8C8M - chains B and C of the 6 polymer chains in the assembly; structure by electron microscopy, 2.87 A resolution.

Chain B (and C):
Protein: Cell surface protein
Source organism: Nitrosopumilus maritimus SCM1
Notes: chain C of this document is another copy of the same molecule, construct and numbering; everything in this record applies to it too
UniProtKB: A9A4Y9 (A9A4Y9_NITMS); numbering as in UniProt (aligned over 1-1734)
Sequence (1734 residues; numbered 1 to 1734; the number before each row is that of its first residue):
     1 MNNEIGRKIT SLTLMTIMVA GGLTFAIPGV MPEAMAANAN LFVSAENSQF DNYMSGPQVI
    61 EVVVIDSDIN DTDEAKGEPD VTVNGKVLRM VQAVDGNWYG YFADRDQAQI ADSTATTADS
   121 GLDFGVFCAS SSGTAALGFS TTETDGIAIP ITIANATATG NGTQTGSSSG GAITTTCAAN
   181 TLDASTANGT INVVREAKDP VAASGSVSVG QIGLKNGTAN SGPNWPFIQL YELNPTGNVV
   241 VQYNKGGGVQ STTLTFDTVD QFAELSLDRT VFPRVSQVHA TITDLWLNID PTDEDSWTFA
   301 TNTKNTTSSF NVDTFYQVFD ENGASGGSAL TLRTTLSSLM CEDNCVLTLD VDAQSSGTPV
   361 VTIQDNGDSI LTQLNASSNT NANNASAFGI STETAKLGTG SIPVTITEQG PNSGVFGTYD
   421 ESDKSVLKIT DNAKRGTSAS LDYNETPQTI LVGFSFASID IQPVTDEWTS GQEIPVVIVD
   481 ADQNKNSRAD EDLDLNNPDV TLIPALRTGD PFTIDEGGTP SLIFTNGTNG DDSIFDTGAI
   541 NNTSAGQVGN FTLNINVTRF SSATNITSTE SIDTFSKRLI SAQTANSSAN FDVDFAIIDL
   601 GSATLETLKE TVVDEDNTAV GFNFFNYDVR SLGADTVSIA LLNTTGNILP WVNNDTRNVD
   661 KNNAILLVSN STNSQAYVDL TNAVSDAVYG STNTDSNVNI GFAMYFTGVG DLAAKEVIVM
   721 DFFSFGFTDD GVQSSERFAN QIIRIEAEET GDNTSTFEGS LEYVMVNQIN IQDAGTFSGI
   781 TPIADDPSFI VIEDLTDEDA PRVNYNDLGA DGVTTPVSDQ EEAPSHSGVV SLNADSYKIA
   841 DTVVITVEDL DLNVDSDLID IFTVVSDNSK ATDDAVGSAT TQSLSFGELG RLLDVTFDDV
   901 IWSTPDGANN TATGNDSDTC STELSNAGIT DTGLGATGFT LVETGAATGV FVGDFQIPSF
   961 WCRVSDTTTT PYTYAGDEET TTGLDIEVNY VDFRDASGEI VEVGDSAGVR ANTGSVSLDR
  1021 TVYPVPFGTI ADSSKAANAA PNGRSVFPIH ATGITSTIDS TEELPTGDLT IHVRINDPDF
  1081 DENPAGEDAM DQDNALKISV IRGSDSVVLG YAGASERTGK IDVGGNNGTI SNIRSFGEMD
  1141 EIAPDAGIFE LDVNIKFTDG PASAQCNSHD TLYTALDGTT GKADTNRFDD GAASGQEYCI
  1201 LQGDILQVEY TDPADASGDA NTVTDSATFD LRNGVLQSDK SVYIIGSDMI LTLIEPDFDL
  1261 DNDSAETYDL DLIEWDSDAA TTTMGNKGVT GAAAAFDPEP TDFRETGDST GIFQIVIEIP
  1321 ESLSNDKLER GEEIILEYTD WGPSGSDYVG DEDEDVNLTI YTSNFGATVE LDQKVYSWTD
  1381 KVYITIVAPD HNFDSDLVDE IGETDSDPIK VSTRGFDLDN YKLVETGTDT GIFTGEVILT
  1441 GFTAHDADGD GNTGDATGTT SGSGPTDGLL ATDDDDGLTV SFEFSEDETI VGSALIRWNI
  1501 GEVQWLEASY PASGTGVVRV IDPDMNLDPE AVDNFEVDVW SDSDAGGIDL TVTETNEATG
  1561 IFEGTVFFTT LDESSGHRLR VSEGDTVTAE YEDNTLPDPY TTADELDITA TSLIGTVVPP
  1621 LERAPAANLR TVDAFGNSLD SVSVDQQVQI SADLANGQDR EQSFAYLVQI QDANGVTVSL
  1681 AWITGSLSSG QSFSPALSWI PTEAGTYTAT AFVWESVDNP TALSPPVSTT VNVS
Unresolved in the structure: 1-36, 1617-1734
Disulfide bonds: Cys128-Cys177, Cys341-Cys345, Cys920-Cys962, Cys1166-Cys1199

How chain B and chain C interact:
Pairs across the interface (87; chain B residue first):
  Asp68(B) - Val94(C)
  Asp68(B) - Asp95(C)
  Glu74(B) - Thr72(C)  hydrogen bond
  Glu74(B) - Asp73(C)
  Lys76(B) - Thr72(C)  hydrogen bond
  Lys76(B) - Val94(C)
  Gly77(B) - Val94(C)
  Gly77(B) - Asp199(C)
  Asp80(B) - Glu196(C)
  Asn84(B) - Glu421(C)
  Gly85(B) - Glu321(C)
  Gly85(B) - Asn322(C)
  Lys86(B) - Asn322(C)
  Glu143(B) - Asn322(C)
  Asn234(B) - Ser422(C)
  Asn238(B) - Glu421(C)  hydrogen bond (backbone-backbone)
  Asn238(B) - Asp423(C)
  Gln242(B) - Glu294(C)
  Gln242(B) - Pro411(C)
  Asn244(B) - Lys198(C)  hydrogen bond (backbone-side chain)
  Asn244(B) - Pro411(C)
  Lys245(B) - Lys198(C)
  Gly246(B) - Ile65(C)
  Gly246(B) - Tyr99(C)
  Gly246(B) - Lys198(C)
  Val249(B) - Pro411(C)  hydrophobic
  Gln354(B) - Ile861(C)
  Gln354(B) - Thr863(C)
  Arg435(B) - Thr937(C)  hydrogen bond (side chain-backbone)
  Arg435(B) - Gly938(C)  hydrogen bond (side chain-backbone)
  Arg435(B) - Phe939(C)
  Arg435(B) - Asp954(C)  salt bridge
  Gly436(B) - Ile861(C)
  Gly436(B) - Thr940(C)
  Ser438(B) - Ile861(C)
  Thr446(B) - Asp857(C)
  Pro447(B) - Asp857(C)
  Pro447(B) - Leu858(C)
  Gln448(B) - Leu858(C)
  Thr449(B) - Leu858(C)
  Thr449(B) - Ile859(C)
  Leu451(B) - Ile861(C)  hydrophobic
  Leu451(B) - Val942(C)  hydrophobic
  Val732(B) - Thr1267(C)
  Gln733(B) - Thr1267(C)
  Asp797(B) - Arg1074(C)  salt bridge
  Glu798(B) - Ile1142(C)
  Glu798(B) - Glu1150(C)
  Glu798(B) - Asp1263(C)
  Arg802(B) - Glu1087(C)  salt bridge
  Arg802(B) - Asp1140(C)  salt bridge
  Arg802(B) - Glu1141(C)  hydrogen bond (side chain-backbone)
  Arg802(B) - Ile1142(C)
  Asn804(B) - Glu1087(C)
  Ala810(B) - Asp954(C)
  Asp811(B) - Thr842(C)  hydrogen bond
  Asp811(B) - Asp954(C)
  Asp811(B) - Gln956(C)  hydrogen bond
  Val813(B) - Gln956(C)
  Thr815(B) - Asn1083(C)
  Pro816(B) - Asn1083(C)
  Pro816(B) - Gly1086(C)
  Val817(B) - Ala1085(C)
  Ser818(B) - Ala1085(C)  hydrogen bond (backbone-backbone)
  Ser818(B) - Gly1086(C)
  Ser818(B) - Glu1087(C)  hydrogen bond (side chain-backbone)
  Ser818(B) - Pro1144(C)
  Gln820(B) - Ile1142(C)  hydrogen bond (side chain-backbone)
  Gln820(B) - Ala1143(C)
  Gln820(B) - Pro1144(C)
  Phe886(B) - Thr1301(C)
  Gly983(B) - Leu1397(C)
  Gly983(B) - Val1398(C)
  Asp985(B) - Asp1394(C)
  Asp985(B) - Asp1396(C)
  Glu999(B) - Ala1265(C)
  Glu999(B) - Arg1304(C)  salt bridge
  Ile1000(B) - Arg1304(C)  hydrogen bond (backbone-side chain)
  Glu1002(B) - Glu1299(C)
  Ser1006(B) - Asp1396(C)
  Gly1103(B) - Asn1534(C)
  Gln1202(B) - His1577(C)
  Gly1203(B) - Asn1534(C)  hydrogen bond (backbone-side chain)
  Ser1217(B) - Val1398(C)
  Ser1217(B) - Val1424(C)
  Gly1345(B) - Gly1576(C)
  Glu1352(B) - Arg1578(C)  salt bridge
Also at the interface, not in a pair above, chain B (80 interface residues in all): Tyr53, Ile69, Ala75, Glu78, Thr236, Gly237, Val240, Gly247, Asp257, Arg333, Thr334, Phe456, Ser734, Asp799, Asp819, Ser885, Asp898, Asp899, Leu984, Val1001, Gly1008, Ile1205, Gln1207, Asp1219, Ala1220, Asn1221, Thr1222, Thr1224
Also at the interface, not in a pair above, chain C (73 interface residues in all): Phe42, Val63, Asn97, Ser204, Gly410, Ala489, Asp490, Thr672, Asp855, Phe955, Ser1264, Pro1300, Lys1422, Pro1465, Thr1466, Glu1530, Ala1531, Ser1575

Overview:
80 residues of chain B face 73 of chain C across their interface; the contacts include 14 hydrogen bonds and 6
salt bridges. Polar pairs include Arg435(B)-Asp954(C), Asp797(B)-Arg1074(C) and Arg802(B)-Glu1087(C).
Chain B and chain C are both Cell surface protein (Nitrosopumilus maritimus SCM1); the structure, In vitro
structure of the Nitrosopumilus maritimus S-layer - Composite map between two and six-fold symmetrised, was
determined by electron microscopy (same publication as 8C8O, 8C8R, 8C8K, 8C8L and 8C8N).
